PDB entry 6IJI | X-ray diffraction, 2.70 A resolution | chain A

[Chain A]
Protein: cAMP and cAMP-inhibited cGMP 3', 5'-cyclic phosphodiesterase 10A
From: Homo sapiens
Notes: EC 3.1.4.17, 3.1.4.35
Reference sequence: Q9Y233 (PDE10_HUMAN); residues 449-770 here correspond to UniProt positions 439-760 (UniProt number = residue number - 10)
Amino-acid sequence (324 residues; each row starts with the number of its first residue):
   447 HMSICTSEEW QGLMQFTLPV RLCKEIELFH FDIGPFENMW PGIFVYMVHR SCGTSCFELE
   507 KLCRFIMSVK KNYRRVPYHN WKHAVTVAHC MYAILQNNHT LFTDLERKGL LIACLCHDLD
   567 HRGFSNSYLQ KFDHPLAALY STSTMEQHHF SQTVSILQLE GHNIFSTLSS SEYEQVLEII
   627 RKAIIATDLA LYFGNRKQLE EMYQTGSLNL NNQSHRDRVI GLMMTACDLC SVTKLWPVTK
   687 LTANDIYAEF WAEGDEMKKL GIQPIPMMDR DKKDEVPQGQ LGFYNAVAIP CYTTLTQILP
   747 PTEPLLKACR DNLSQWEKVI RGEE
Differences from the reference sequence: expression tag (447-448)
Bound ions: Zn2+: His529, His563, Asp564, Asp674; Mg2+ near Asp564 (its only coordinating residue here)

[Summary]
His529, His563, Asp564 and Asp674 form the Zn2+ site.
Chain A is cAMP and cAMP-inhibited cGMP 3', 5'-cyclic phosphodiesterase 10A (Homo sapiens); the structure,
Crystal structure of PDE10 in complex with inhibitor 2b, was determined by X-ray diffraction (same publication
as 6IJH).
